5OVL - chains B and D of the 4 polymer chains in the assembly; structure by X-ray diffraction, 2.40 A resolution.

[Chain B (and D)]
Protein: 3-oxoacyl-[acyl-carrier-protein] reductase FabG
Source organism: Mycobacterium smegmatis (strain ATCC 700084 / mc(2)155)
Notes: EC 1.1.1.100; chain D of this document is another copy of the same molecule, construct and numbering; everything in this record applies to it too
UniProtKB: P71534 (FABG_MYCS2); numbering as in UniProt (aligned over 1-255)
Amino-acid sequence (300 residues; each row starts with the number of its first residue; numbers below 1 keep their minus sign (Met-44 is residue -44)):
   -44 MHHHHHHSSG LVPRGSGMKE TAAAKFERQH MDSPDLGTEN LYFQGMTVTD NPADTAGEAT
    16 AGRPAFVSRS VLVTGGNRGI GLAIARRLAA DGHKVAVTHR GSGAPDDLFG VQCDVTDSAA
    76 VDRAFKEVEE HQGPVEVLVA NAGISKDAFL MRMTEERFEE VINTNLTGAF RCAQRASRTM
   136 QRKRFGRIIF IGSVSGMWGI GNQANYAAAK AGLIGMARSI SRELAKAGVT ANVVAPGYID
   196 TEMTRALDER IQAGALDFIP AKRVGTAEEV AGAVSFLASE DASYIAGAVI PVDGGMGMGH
Unresolved in the structure: -44 to 13, 197-208 (chain D: -44 to 14, 197-209)
Sequence notes: initiating methionine (-44); expression tag (-43 to 0)
Ligand contacts: NADP (NAP; NADP nicotinamide-adenine-dinucleotide phosphate): Gly30, Gly31, Asn32, Arg33, Gly34, Ile35, Arg55, Cys68, Asp69, Val70, Thr71, Asn96, Ala97, Gly98, Ile99, Thr119, Ile146, Gly147, Ser148, Tyr161, Lys165, Pro191, Gly192, Tyr193, Ile194, Thr196
From the paper describing this entry:
  - binding site for NADP: Asn32, Arg33, Ile35, Gly36, Arg55, Asp69, Val70, Gly98, Thr119, Tyr161, Lys165, Pro191, Gly192, Ile194, Arg205

[Chain B / chain D interface]
Contacting residue pairs - 78 pairs, chain B then chain D:
  Ala14(B) with Glu223(D)
  Thr15(B) with Glu223(D)
  Ala16(B) with Arg41(D); Arg42(D)
  Gly17(B) with Arg42(D); Ala45(D)
  Arg18(B) with Arg42(D)
  Pro19(B) with Arg42(D)
  Arg41(B) with Ala16(D)
  Arg42(B) with Ala16(D); Gly17(D); Arg18(D); Pro19(D); Asp236(D), salt bridge
  Ala45(B) with Gly17(D)
  Arg173(B) with Met253(D); Gly254(D), hydrogen bond (side chain-backbone)
  Ser176(B) with Pro215(D)
  Arg177(B) with Pro215(D); Met253(D)
  Ala180(B) with Pro215(D); Ala216(D)
  Lys181(B) with Pro215(D), hydrogen bond (backbone-backbone); Ala216(D); Lys217(D)
  Tyr193(B) with Tyr239(D)
  Ile214(B) with Tyr239(D)
  Pro215(B) with Ser176(D); Arg177(D); Ala180(D); Lys181(D), hydrogen bond (backbone-backbone)
  Ala216(B) with Ala180(D); Lys181(D)
  Lys217(B) with Lys181(D)
  Arg218(B) with Ser238(D); Tyr239(D), hydrogen bond (backbone-side chain)
  Val219(B) with Tyr239(D)
  Gly220(B) with Tyr239(D), hydrogen bond (backbone-side chain)
  Glu223(B) with Thr15(D)
  Glu224(B) with Ser238(D), hydrogen bond; Tyr239(D)
  Gly227(B) with Phe231(D); Asp236(D)
  Ala228(B) with Phe231(D), hydrophobic
  Phe231(B) with Gly227(D); Ala228(D), hydrophobic; Phe231(D), hydrophobic
  Asp236(B) with Arg42(D), salt bridge; Gly227(D)
  Ser238(B) with Arg218(D); Glu224(D), hydrogen bond
  Tyr239(B) with Tyr193(D); Ile214(D); Ala216(D), hydrophobic; Arg218(D), hydrogen bond (side chain-backbone); Val219(D); Gly220(D), hydrogen bond (side chain-backbone); Glu224(D); Val247(D); Asp248(D), hydrogen bond (backbone-backbone); Gly249(D), hydrogen bond (backbone-backbone)
  Ile240(B) with Pro246(D)
  Ala241(B) with Gly250(D)
  Gly242(B) with Met253(D)
  Ala243(B) with Pro246(D), hydrophobic
  Ile245(B) with Ile245(D), hydrophobic
  Pro246(B) with Ile240(D); Ala243(D), hydrophobic
  Val247(B) with Tyr239(D)
  Asp248(B) with Tyr239(D), hydrogen bond (backbone-backbone)
  Gly249(B) with Tyr239(D), hydrogen bond (backbone-backbone); Ala241(D)
  Gly250(B) with Ala241(D)
  Met253(B) with Arg173(D); Arg177(D); Gly242(D)
  Gly254(B) with Arg173(D), hydrogen bond (backbone-side chain)
  His255(B) with His255(D), hydrogen bond (backbone-side chain)
Interface residues without a listed pair, chain B (45 interface residues in all): Ile194, Val244
Interface residues without a listed pair, chain D (46 interface residues in all): Asp46, Met152, Ile194, Val244

[In short]
45 residues of chain B and 46 residues of chain D are in contact; the contacts include 15 hydrogen bonds and 2
salt bridges. Polar contacts include Arg42(B)-Asp236(D), Arg173(B)-Gly254(D) and Arg218(B)-Tyr239(D). Chain B
binds NADP. From the paper: a binding site for NADP at Asn32(B), Arg33(B) and Ile35(B) among others.
Both chains are 3-oxoacyl-[acyl-carrier-protein] reductase FabG (Mycobacterium smegmatis (strain ATCC 700084 /
mc(2)155)). Entry 5OVL (crystal structure of MabA bound to NADP+ from M. smegmatis) was determined by X-ray
diffraction together with 5OVJ and 5OVK from the same study.
